PDB entry 4BON | electron microscopy, 40.00 A resolution (very low resolution: no residue pairs are listed; an interface is given only as per-side residue counts) | chains D and E of the 5 polymer chains in the assembly

# Chain D
Molecule: Acetylcholine receptor subunit alpha
Source organism: Torpedo marmorata
UniProtKB: P02711 (ACHA_TORMA); residues -23 to 437 here correspond to UniProt positions 1-461 (UniProt number = residue number + 24)
Chain sequence (461 residues; each row starts with the number of its first residue; numbers below 1 keep their minus sign (Met-23 is residue -23)):
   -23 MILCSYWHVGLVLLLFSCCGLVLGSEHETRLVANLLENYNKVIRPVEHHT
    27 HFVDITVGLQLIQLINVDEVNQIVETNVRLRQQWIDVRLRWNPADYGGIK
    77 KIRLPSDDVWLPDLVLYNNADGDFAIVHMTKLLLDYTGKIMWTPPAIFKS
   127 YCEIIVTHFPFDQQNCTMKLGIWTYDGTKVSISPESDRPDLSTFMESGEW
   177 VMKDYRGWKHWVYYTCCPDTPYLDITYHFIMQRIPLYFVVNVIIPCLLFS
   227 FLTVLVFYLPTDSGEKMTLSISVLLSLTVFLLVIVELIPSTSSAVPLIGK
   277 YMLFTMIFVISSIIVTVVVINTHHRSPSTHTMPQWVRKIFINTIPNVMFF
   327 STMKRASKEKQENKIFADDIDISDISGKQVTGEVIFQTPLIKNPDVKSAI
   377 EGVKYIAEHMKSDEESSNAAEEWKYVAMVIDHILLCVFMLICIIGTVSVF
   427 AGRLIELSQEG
Disordered / not traced: -23 to 0, 307-373
UniProt features mapped onto this chain:
  - glycosylation: Asn141 (N-linked (GlcNAc...) asparagine)
Disulfide bonds: Cys128-Cys142, Cys192-Cys193

# Chain E
Molecule: Acetylcholine receptor gamma subunit
Source organism: Torpedo marmorata
UniProtKB: Q6S3H9 (Q6S3H9_TORMA); residues -16 to 488 here correspond to UniProt positions 1-505 (UniProt number = residue number + 17)
Chain sequence (505 residues; each row starts with the number of its first residue; numbers below 1 keep their minus sign (Met-16 is residue -16)):
   -16 MVLTLLLIICLALEVRSNEEGRLIEKLLGDYDKRIKPAKTLDHVIDVTLK
    34 LTLTNLISLNEKEEALTTNVWIEIQWNDYRLSWNTSEYEGIDLVRIPSEL
    84 LWLPDVVLENNVDGQFEVAYYANVLVYNDGSMYWLPPAIYRSTCPIAVTY
   134 FPFDWQNCSLVFRSQTYNAHEVNLQLSAEEGEVVEWIHIDPEDFTENGEW
   184 TIRHRPAKKNYNWQLTKDDIDFQEIIFFLIIQRKPLFYIINIIAPCVLIS
   234 SLVVLVYFLPAQAGGQKCTLSISVLLAQTIFLFLIAQKVPETSLNVPLIG
   284 KYLIFVMFVSLVIVTNCVIVLNVSLRTPNTHSLSEKIKHLFLEFLPKYLG
   334 MHLEPSEETPEKPQPRRRSSFGIMIKAEEYILKKPRSELMFEEQKDRHGL
   384 KRVNKMTSDIDIGTTVDLYKDLANFAPEIKSCVEACNFIAKSTKEQNDSG
   434 SENENWVLIGKVIDKACFWIALLLFSLGTLAIFLTGHLNQVPEFPFPGDP
   484 RKYVP
Disordered / not traced: -16 to 0, 165-171, 315-413, 478-488
Disulfide bonds: Cys127-Cys141

# How chain D and chain E interact
At this resolution (40 A) residue pairs are not listed: 35 residues of chain D and 44 of chain E lie at the interface.

# Overview
The interface between chain D and chain E involves 35 residues on one side and 44 on the other.
Chain D is Acetylcholine receptor subunit alpha and chain E is Acetylcholine receptor gamma subunit, both from
Torpedo marmorata; the structure, The structure and super-organization of acetylcholine receptor-rapsyn
complexes class B, was determined by electron microscopy, deposited together with 4BOG, 4BOI, 4BOO, 4BOR and
4BOT.
